Entry 7A4G (electron microscopy, 4.20 A resolution (low resolution: residue-level contacts below are approximate; hydrogen-bond / salt-bridge calls are withheld)); this record covers chains AH and DH of the 180 polymer chains in the assembly.

Chain AH (and DH):
Name: Antitermination protein N, 6,7-dimethyl-8-ribityllumazine synthase
Source organism: Escherichia virus lambda
Notes: EC 2.5.1.78; chain DH of this document is another copy of the same molecule, construct and numbering; everything in this record applies to it too
Reference sequence: chimeric construct of P03045, O66529: residues 7-23 from P03045 (REGN_LAMBD) positions 6-22 (UniProt number = residue number - 1); residues 32-101 from O66529 positions 85-154 (UniProt number = residue number + 53); residues 114-197 from O66529 positions 1-84 (UniProt number = residue number - 113)
Sequence (197 residues; numbered 1 to 197; the number before each row is that of its first residue):
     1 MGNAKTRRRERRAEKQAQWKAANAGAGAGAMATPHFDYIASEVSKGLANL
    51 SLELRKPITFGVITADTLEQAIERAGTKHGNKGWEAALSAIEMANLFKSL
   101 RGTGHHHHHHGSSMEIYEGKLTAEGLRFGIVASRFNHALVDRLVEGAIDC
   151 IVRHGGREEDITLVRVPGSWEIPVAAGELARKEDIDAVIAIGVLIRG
Disordered / not traced: 1-35, 102-112, 197
Construct notes: cloning artifact (1-6); linker (24-31, 102-113); engineered mutation Glu115 (Gln2 in O66529)
Swiss-Prot annotation at these positions:
  - active site: His35 (Proton donor)
  - binding site ((2S)-2-hydroxy-3-oxobutyl phosphate): Ala32, Thr33, Arg74
  - binding site (5-amino-6-(D-ribitylamino)uracil): Phe60, Lys82, Phe135, Asn136, Ser169 to Glu171, Val193 to Ile195

How chain AH and chain DH interact:
Pairs across the interface - 4 pairs, chain AH then chain DH:
  Asn136(AH) - Thr77(DH)
  His137(AH) - Asn81(DH)
  His137(AH) - Arg142(DH)
  Ala138(AH) - Arg142(DH)
Also at the interface, not in a pair above, chain AH (4 interface residues in all): Arg134
Also at the interface, not in a pair above, chain DH (4 interface residues in all): Arg153

In short:
The chain AH/chain DH interface involves 4 residues from each chain. UniProt lists active-site residue
His35(AH), 3 (2S)-2-hydroxy-3-oxobutyl phosphate-binding residues and 10 residues binding
5-amino-6-(D-ribitylamino)uracil on chain AH.
Both chains are Antitermination protein N, 6,7-dimethyl-8-ribityllumazine synthase (Escherichia virus lambda).
Entry 7A4G (Aquifex aeolicus lumazine synthase-derived nucleocapsid variant NC-1 (180-mer)) was determined by
electron microscopy (same publication as 7A4F, 7A4H, 7A4I and 7A4J).
